PDB entry 8Y53 | electron microscopy, 2.93 A resolution | chains A and E of the 6 polymer chains in the assembly

[Chain A]
Protein: Guanine nucleotide-binding protein G(q) subunit alpha
Organism: Homo sapiens
Sequence (361 residues; each row starts with the number of its first residue):
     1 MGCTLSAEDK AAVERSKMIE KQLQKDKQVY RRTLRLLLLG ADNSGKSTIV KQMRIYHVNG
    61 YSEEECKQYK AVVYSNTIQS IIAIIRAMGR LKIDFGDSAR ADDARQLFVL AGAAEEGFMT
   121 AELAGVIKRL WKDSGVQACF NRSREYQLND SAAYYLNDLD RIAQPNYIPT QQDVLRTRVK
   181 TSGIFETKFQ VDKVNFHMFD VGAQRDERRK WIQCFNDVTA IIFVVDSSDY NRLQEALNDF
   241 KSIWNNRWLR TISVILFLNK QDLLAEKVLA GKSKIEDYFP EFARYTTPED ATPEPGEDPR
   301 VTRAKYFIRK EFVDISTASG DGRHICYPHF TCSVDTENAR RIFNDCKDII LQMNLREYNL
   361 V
Unresolved in the structure: 1-4, 56-180

[Chain E]
Protein: scFv16
Organism: Mus musculus
Notes: antibody fragment or engineered binder
Sequence (247 residues; each row starts with the number of its first residue):
     1 VQLVESGGGL VQPGGSRKLS CSASGFAFSS FGMHWVRQAP EKGLEWVAYI SSGSGTIYYA
    61 DTVKGRFTIS RDDPKNTLFL QMTSLRSEDT AMYYCVRSIY YYGSSPFDFW GQGTTLTVSA
   121 GGGGSGGGGS GGGGSADIVM TQATSSVPVT PGESVSISCR SSKSLLHSNG NTYLYWFLQR
   181 PGQSPQLLIY RMSNLASGVP DRFSGSGSGT AFTLTISRLE AEDVGVYYCM QHLEYPLTFG
   241 AGTKLEL
Unresolved in the structure: 120-135, 192

[How chain A and chain E interact]
Pairs across the interface - 15 pairs, chain A then chain E:
  Ser6(A) with Tyr173(E), hydrogen bond
  Ala7(A) with His232(E); Tyr235(E), hydrophobic
  Glu8(A) with Tyr100(E); Tyr173(E); Tyr175(E), hydrogen bond; Arg191(E), salt bridge; His232(E)
  Asp9(A) with Asn169(E), hydrogen bond; Tyr173(E)
  Lys10(A) with Thr56(E)
  Ala11(A) with Tyr100(E), hydrophobic
  Ala12(A) with Tyr100(E)
  Arg15(A) with Ile99(E); Tyr101(E)
Other interface residues (no listed pair), chain E (14 interface residues in all): Tyr58, Pro106, His167, Leu233

[Overview]
Chain A and chain E form an interface of 8 and 14 residues respectively; the contacts include 3 hydrogen bonds
and 1 salt bridge. Among the polar pairs are Glu8(A)-Arg191(E), Ser6(A)-Tyr173(E) and Glu8(A)-Tyr175(E).
Here chain A is Guanine nucleotide-binding protein G(q) subunit alpha (Homo sapiens) and chain E is scFv16
(Mus musculus). Entry 8Y53 (Cryo-EM structure of the MK-5046-bound BRS3-Gq complex) was determined by electron
microscopy, deposited together with 8Y52.
